7YML - chains M and H of the 24 polymer chains in the assembly; structure by electron microscopy, 2.60 A resolution.

# Chain M
Protein: Reaction center protein M chain
Source organism: Rhodobacter capsulatus
Reference sequence: A0A0N8VFH9 (A0A0N8VFH9_RHOCA); residue numbers follow UniProt; this construct covers 1-307
Chain sequence (307 residues; each row starts with the number of its first residue):
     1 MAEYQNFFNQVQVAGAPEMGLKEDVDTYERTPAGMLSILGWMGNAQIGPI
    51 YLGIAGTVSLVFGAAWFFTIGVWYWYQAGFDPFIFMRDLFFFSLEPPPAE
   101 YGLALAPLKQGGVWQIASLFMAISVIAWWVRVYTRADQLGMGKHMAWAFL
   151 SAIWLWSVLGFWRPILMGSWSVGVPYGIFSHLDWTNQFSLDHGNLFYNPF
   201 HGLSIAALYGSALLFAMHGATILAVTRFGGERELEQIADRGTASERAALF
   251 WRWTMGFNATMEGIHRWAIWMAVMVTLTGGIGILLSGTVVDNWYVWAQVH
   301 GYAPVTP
Unresolved in the structure: 1, 306-307
Metal / ion sites: Fe ion: His218, Glu233, His265 (shared with 2 residues of chain L)
Ligand contacts:
  - bacteriochlorophyll a (BCL), molecule 1: Ile50, Leu60, Met121, Trp128, Trp156, Leu159, Val174, Ile178, His181, Leu182, Trp184, Thr185
  - bacteriochlorophyll a (BCL), molecule 2: Met121, Val125, Phe149, Ala152, Ile153, Leu155, Trp156, Leu159, Trp184, Thr185, Asn186, Phe188, Ser189, Leu195, Phe196, His201, Ser204, Ile205, Leu208, Tyr209, Val275, Thr276, Gly279, Gly280, Ile283
  - bacteriochlorophyll a (BCL), molecule 3: Thr185, Phe196, Tyr209
  - bacteriochlorophyll a (BCL), molecule 4: Phe196, His201, Gly202, Ile205, Ala206, Tyr209, Gly210, Leu213
  - bacteriopheophytin a (BPH), molecule 1: Ser59, Leu60, Gly63, Ala64, Phe67, Phe68, Ser124, Val125, Trp128, Val132, Met145, Ala148, Phe149, Ala152, Ala272, Val273, Thr276
  - bacteriopheophytin a (BPH), molecule 2: Tyr209, Ala212, Leu213, Ala216, Met217, Trp251, Thr254, Met255
  - spheroidene (SPO): Trp66, Phe67, Phe68, Ile70, Gly71, Val72, Tyr74, Trp75, Phe85, Leu89, Leu105, Trp114, Gln115, Ser118, Leu119, Met121, Ala122, Trp156, Ser157, Leu159, Gly160, Phe161, Trp170, Val174, Tyr176, Gly177, Ile178, His181
  - ubiquinone-10 (U10), molecule 1: Met86, Arg87, Leu89, Phe90, Phe91
  - ubiquinone-10 (U10), molecule 2: Leu213, Leu214, Met217, His218, Thr221, Ile222, Ser244, Ala247, Ala248, Trp251, Thr254, Met255, Phe257, Asn258, Ala259, Thr260, Met261, Ile264, Trp267, Met271

# Chain H
Protein: Photosynthetic reaction center H subunit
Source organism: Rhodobacter capsulatus
Reference sequence: A0A0N8VFT4 (A0A0N8VFT4_RHOCA); residue numbers follow UniProt; this construct covers 1-253
Chain sequence (253 residues; numbered 1 to 253; the number before each row is that of its first residue):
     1 MVGVNFFGDFDLASLAIWSFWAFLAYLIYYLQTENMREGYPLENDDGLPS
    51 ANQGPFPVPSPKTFELADGRKIVVPSVENEEAHRRTDLALERTSVNEGYP
   101 FRPTGNPMLDGVGPASWVPRRDEPEVDAHGHNKIQPMRKTEMTVSAGRDP
   151 RGMPVQAGDTEVVGKIVDMWVDIPEQLVRYLEVELNSGKKKLLPMTMLKI
   201 WSDRVRVNAITSDLFDTIPDIKSPDVVTKLEEDKISAYVAGGYMYAKGVK
   251 PYA
Unresolved in the structure: 249-253
Ligand contacts: bacteriochlorophyll a (BCL): Asn52, Gly54, Pro55
Reported in the primary citation:
  - binding site for bacteriochlorophyll a: Asn52

# Interface between chain M and chain H
Residue-residue contacts (128; chain M residue first):
  Glu3(M) with Asn208(H), hydrogen bond; Tyr243(H), hydrogen bond
  Tyr4(M) with Met195(H); Thr196(H); Leu198(H)
  Asn6(M) with Thr196(H)
  Asn9(M) with Leu177(H)
  Gln10(M) with Gly147(H); Arg148(H); Met195(H), hydrogen bond (side chain-backbone); Leu198(H), hydrogen bond (side chain-backbone); Lys199(H); Ile200(H), hydrogen bond (side chain-backbone)
  Val11(M) with Val144(H), hydrophobic; Ala146(H); Arg148(H); Pro150(H); Met169(H), hydrophobic; Ile200(H), hydrophobic
  Gln12(M) with Val144(H); Ser145(H), hydrogen bond (backbone-backbone); Ala146(H), hydrogen bond (backbone-backbone)
  Val13(M) with Met137(H), hydrophobic; Met142(H), hydrophobic; Thr143(H); Ser145(H); Val171(H), hydrophobic; Gln176(H); Val178(H), hydrophobic
  Ala14(M) with Thr143(H), hydrogen bond (backbone-backbone); Ser145(H), hydrogen bond (backbone-side chain); Gln176(H)
  Gly15(M) with Gln176(H)
  Glu18(M) with Ile173(H); Pro174(H); Gln176(H)
  Leu21(M) with Ala128(H), hydrophobic
  Ser37(M) with Ala146(H)
  Trp41(M) with Ala146(H), hydrophobic; Gly147(H)
  Asn44(M) with Glu175(H), hydrogen bond (side chain-backbone)
  Pro199(M) with Ile17(H), hydrophobic
  Phe200(M) with Ala16(H); Ile17(H); Phe20(H), hydrophobic
  Leu203(M) with Ile17(H), hydrophobic; Phe20(H), hydrophobic; Trp21(H), hydrophobic
  Thr226(M) with Thr196(H), hydrogen bond (backbone-side chain)
  Arg227(M) with Thr196(H); Met197(H); Ser236(H), hydrogen bond (backbone-side chain); Tyr243(H)
  Phe228(M) with Ser236(H); Ala240(H), hydrophobic
  Glu231(M) with Arg179(H), salt bridge
  Arg232(M) with Glu125(H), salt bridge; Lys133(H); Ile134(H); Arg179(H); Glu232(H), salt bridge
  Glu235(M) with Arg120(H); Glu125(H); Lys229(H), salt bridge
  Gln236(M) with Arg120(H)
  Ile237(M) with Phe64(H), hydrophobic
  Ala238(M) with Leu66(H), hydrophobic; Ile72(H); Arg121(H)
  Asp239(M) with His83(H), salt bridge; Arg120(H), salt bridge; Arg121(H), salt bridge; Lys229(H), salt bridge
  Arg240(M) with Glu38(H), salt bridge; Gly39(H); Glu80(H), salt bridge; His83(H), hydrogen bond (backbone-side chain); Val118(H); Arg120(H)
  Gly241(M) with Val118(H); Arg120(H); Asp233(H)
  Thr242(M) with Ser116(H), hydrogen bond (side chain-backbone); Val118(H); Asp233(H), hydrogen bond (backbone-side chain)
  Glu245(M) with Val118(H)
  Arg246(M) with Pro114(H), hydrogen bond (side chain-backbone); Ala115(H); Ser116(H), hydrogen bond (side chain-backbone); Ala237(H)
  Arg252(M) with Tyr40(H); Leu42(H)
  Ala259(M) with Asn35(H)
  Thr260(M) with Glu34(H); Asn35(H), hydrogen bond (backbone-side chain); Glu38(H)
  Glu262(M) with Lys62(H), salt bridge; Phe64(H)
  Gly263(M) with Asn35(H)
  Ile264(M) with Asn35(H)
  Arg266(M) with Tyr30(H), hydrogen bond; Leu31(H); Glu34(H), salt bridge; Lys62(H)
  Trp267(M) with Leu31(H), hydrophobic; Asn35(H)
  Trp270(M) with Phe23(H), hydrophobic; Leu27(H); Leu31(H)
  Met274(M) with Phe20(H), hydrophobic; Phe23(H), hydrophobic
  Thr278(M) with Phe20(H)
  Gly287(M) with Val2(H)
  Thr288(M) with Met1(H), hydrogen bond (backbone-backbone); Val2(H)
  Val289(M) with Met1(H); Val2(H); Leu12(H), hydrophobic; Ala13(H)
  Val290(M) with Ala13(H), hydrophobic
  Asp291(M) with Val2(H)
  Trp296(M) with Asp11(H), hydrogen bond; Ala13(H), hydrophobic; Ser14(H)
  Val299(M) with Asp9(H)
  His300(M) with Asp9(H), hydrogen bond (side chain-backbone); Asp11(H), salt bridge; Ser14(H)
Also at the interface, not in a pair above, chain M (60 interface residues in all): Ala2, Ala16, Met35, Phe257, Asn258, Ile281, Leu285, Trp293
Also at the interface, not in a pair above, chain H (77 interface residues in all): Gly3, Gln32, Gly113, Trp117, His129, Glu141, Tyr180, Pro194

# Summary
60 residues of chain M and 77 residues of chain H are in contact, with 22 hydrogen bonds and 13 salt bridges.
Polar pairs include Glu231(M)-Arg179(H), Arg232(M)-Glu125(H) and Arg232(M)-Glu232(H). Ligands of chain M: 4
copies of bacteriochlorophyll a, bacteriopheophytin a, ubiquinone-10 and spheroidene. From the paper: a
binding site for bacteriochlorophyll a at Asn52(H).
Here chain M is Reaction center protein M chain and chain H is Photosynthetic reaction center H subunit, both
from Rhodobacter capsulatus. Entry 7YML (Structure of photosynthetic LH1-RC super-complex of Rhodobacter
capsulatus) was determined by electron microscopy.
